4ZS6 - chains L and A of the 3 polymer chains in the assembly; structure by X-ray diffraction, 3.17 A resolution.

Chain L:
Name: fab Light Chain
Source organism: Homo sapiens
Notes: antibody fragment or engineered binder
Chain sequence (213 residues; row label = number of the first residue in the row):
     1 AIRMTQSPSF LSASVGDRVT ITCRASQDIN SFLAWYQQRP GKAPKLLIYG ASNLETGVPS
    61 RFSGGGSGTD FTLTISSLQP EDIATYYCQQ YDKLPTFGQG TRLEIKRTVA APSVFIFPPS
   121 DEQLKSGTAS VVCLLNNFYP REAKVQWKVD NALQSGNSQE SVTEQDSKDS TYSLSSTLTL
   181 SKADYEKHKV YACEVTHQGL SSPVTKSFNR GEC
Not modelled in the structure: 211-213
Cystine bridges: Cys23-Cys88, Cys133-Cys193

Chain A:
Name: S protein
Source organism: Middle East respiratory syndrome coronavirus
Notes: fragment: Receptor binding domain
UniProt: W6A0A7 (W6A0A7_9BETC); residue numbers follow UniProt; this construct covers 367-589
Chain sequence (229 residues; row label = number of the first residue in the row):
   367 EAKPSGSVVE QAEGVECDFS PLLSGTPPQV YNFKRLVFTN CNYNLTKLLS LFSVNDFTCS
   427 QISPAAIASN CYSSLILDYF SYPLSMKSDL SVSSAGPISQ FNYKQSFSNP TCLILATVPH
   487 NLTTITKPLK YSYINKCSRL LSDDRTEVPQ LVNANQYSPC VSIVPSTVWE DGDYYRKQLS
   547 PLEGGGWLVA SGSTVAMTEQ LQMGFGITVQ YGTDTNSVCP KLEHHHHHH
Not modelled in the structure: 367-380, 588-595
Construct notes: expression tag (590-595)
Cystine bridges: Cys383-Cys407, Cys425-Cys478, Cys437-Cys585, Cys503-Cys526
Glycans and other covalent adducts: N-acetylglucosamine (NAG) linked to Asn410, Asn487
From the paper describing this entry:
  - post-translational modification sites: Asn410, Asn487
  - binding site for N-acetylglucosamine: Asn410, Asn487
  - mutagenesis - E536A (30% reduction): decreased growth

Interface between chain L and chain A:
Contacting residue pairs (12; chain L residue first):
  Asn30(L) with Val527(A), hydrogen bond (side chain-backbone); Ser528(A)
  Phe32(L) with Ile529(A); Val530(A); Pro531(A)
  Tyr91(L) with Trp535(A)
  Asp92(L) with Pro531(A); Ser532(A), hydrogen bond (side chain-backbone); Trp535(A)
  Lys93(L) with Ser532(A); Trp535(A)
  Pro95(L) with Trp535(A)
Also at the interface, not in a pair above, chain L (7 interface residues in all): Leu94
Also at the interface, not in a pair above, chain A (8 interface residues in all): Thr533
The authors on this interface:
  - specific contacts: Asn30(L)-Val527(A) (hydrogen bond), Phe32(L)-Pro531(A) (hydrophobic contact), Phe32(L)-Val530(A) (hydrophobic contact), Tyr91(L)-Trp535(A), Asp92(L)-Ser532(A) (hydrogen bond), Lys93(L)-Trp535(A), Pro95(L)-Trp535(A)
  - epitope / paratope residues, chain L: Asn30(L), Phe32(L), Tyr91(L), Asp92(L), Lys93(L), Pro95(L)
  - epitope / paratope residues, chain A: Val527(A), Ser528(A), Ile529(A), Val530(A), Pro531(A), Ser532(A), Trp535(A)

Summary:
7 residues of chain L and 8 residues of chain A are in contact; the contacts include 2 hydrogen bonds. Polar
pairs include Asn30(L)-Val527(A) and Asp92(L)-Ser532(A). The authors report hydrogen bonds between Asn30(L)
and Val527(A) and Asp92(L) and Ser532(A); hydrophobic contacts between Phe32(L) and Pro531(A) and Phe32(L) and
Val530(A); contacts between Tyr91(L) and Trp535(A), Lys93(L) and Trp535(A) and Pro95(L) and Trp535(A). The
paper reports a binding site for N-acetylglucosamine at Asn410(A) and Asn487(A); E536A of chain A reduces
growth.
Chain L is fab Light Chain (Homo sapiens) and chain A is S protein (Middle East respiratory syndrome
coronavirus); the structure, Receptor binding domain and Fab complex, was determined by X-ray diffraction.
